Entry 8XI6 (electron microscopy, 2.30 A resolution); this record covers chains A and E of the 9 polymer chains in the assembly.

[Chain A]
Molecule: Spike glycoprotein
From: Severe acute respiratory syndrome coronavirus 2
Reference sequence: P0DTC2 (SPIKE_SARS2); aligned to UniProt positions 1-1205 over residues 4-1213 (the alignment contains insertions or deletions, so no single offset holds)
Sequence (1247 residues; row label = number of the first residue in the row; note: 5 numbers in that range are skipped by the numbering (no residue carries them; nothing is unmodelled there)):
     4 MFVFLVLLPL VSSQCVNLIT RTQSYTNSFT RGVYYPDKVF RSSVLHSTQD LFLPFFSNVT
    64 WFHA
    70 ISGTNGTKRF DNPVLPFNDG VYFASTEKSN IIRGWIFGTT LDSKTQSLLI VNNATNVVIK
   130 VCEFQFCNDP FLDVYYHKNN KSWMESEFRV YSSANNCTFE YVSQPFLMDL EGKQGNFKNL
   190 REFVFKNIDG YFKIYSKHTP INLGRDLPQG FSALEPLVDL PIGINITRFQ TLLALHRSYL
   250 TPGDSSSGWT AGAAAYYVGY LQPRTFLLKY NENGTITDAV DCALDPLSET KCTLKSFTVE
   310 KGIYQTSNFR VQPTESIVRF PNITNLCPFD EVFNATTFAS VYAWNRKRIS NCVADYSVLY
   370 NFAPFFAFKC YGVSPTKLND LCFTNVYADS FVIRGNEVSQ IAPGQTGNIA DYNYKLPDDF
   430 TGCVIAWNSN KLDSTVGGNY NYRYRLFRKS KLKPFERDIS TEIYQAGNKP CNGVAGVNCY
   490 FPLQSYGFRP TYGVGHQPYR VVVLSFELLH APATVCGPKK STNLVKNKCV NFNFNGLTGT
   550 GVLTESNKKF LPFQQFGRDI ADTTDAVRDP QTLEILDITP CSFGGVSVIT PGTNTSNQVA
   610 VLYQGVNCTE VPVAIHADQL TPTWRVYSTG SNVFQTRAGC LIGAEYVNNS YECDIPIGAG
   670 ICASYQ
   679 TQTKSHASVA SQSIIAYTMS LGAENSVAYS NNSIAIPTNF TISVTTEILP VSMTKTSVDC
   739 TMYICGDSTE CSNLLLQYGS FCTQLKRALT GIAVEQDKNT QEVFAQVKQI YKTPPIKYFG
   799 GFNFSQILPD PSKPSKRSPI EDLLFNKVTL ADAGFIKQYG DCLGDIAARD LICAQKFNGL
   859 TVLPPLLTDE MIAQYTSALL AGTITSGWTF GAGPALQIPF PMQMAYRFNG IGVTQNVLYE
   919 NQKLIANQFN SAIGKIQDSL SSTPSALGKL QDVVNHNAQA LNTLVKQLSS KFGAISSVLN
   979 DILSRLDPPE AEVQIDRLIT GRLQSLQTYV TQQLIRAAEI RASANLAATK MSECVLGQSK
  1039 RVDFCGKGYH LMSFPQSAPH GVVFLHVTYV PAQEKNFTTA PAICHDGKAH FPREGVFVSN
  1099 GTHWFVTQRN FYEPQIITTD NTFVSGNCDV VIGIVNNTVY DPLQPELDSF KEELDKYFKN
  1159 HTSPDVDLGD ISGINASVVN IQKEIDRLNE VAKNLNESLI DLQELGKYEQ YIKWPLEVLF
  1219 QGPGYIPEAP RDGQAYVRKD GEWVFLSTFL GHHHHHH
Unresolved in the structure: 4-25, 70-80, 141-158, 163-168, 174-187, 211-215, 243-262, 636-641, 679-689, 835-848, 1142-1255
Disulfides: Cys291-Cys301, Cys336-Cys361, Cys379-Cys432, Cys480-Cys488, Cys538-Cys590, Cys617-Cys649, Cys662-Cys671, Cys738-Cys760, Cys743-Cys749, Cys1032-Cys1043, Cys1082-Cys1126
Covalently attached groups: N-acetylglucosamine (NAG) linked to Asn61, Asn122, Asn282, Asn343, Asn616, Asn709, Asn717, Asn801, Asn1074, Asn1098; glycan linked to Asn331, Asn1134
Construct notes: variant Ile22 (Thr19 in P0DTC2), Ser27 (Ala in P0DTC2), Asp142 (Gly in P0DTC2), Gly213 (Val in P0DTC2), Asp339 (Gly in P0DTC2), Thr346 (Arg in P0DTC2), Phe371 (Ser in P0DTC2), Pro373 (Ser in P0DTC2), Phe375 (Ser in P0DTC2), Ala376 (Thr in P0DTC2), Asn405 (Asp in P0DTC2), Ser408 (Arg in P0DTC2), Asn417 (Lys in P0DTC2), Lys440 (Asn in P0DTC2), Thr444 (Lys in P0DTC2), Arg452 (Leu in P0DTC2), Lys460 (Asn in P0DTC2), Asn477 (Ser in P0DTC2), Lys478 (Thr in P0DTC2), Ala484 (Glu in P0DTC2), Val486 (Phe in P0DTC2), Arg498 (Gln in P0DTC2), Tyr501 (Asn in P0DTC2), His505 (Tyr in P0DTC2), Gly614 (Asp in P0DTC2), Tyr655 (His in P0DTC2), Lys682 (Asn679 in P0DTC2), His684 (Pro681 in P0DTC2), Lys764 (Asn in P0DTC2), Tyr796 (Asp in P0DTC2), His954 (Gln in P0DTC2), Lys969 (Asn in P0DTC2); engineered mutation Pro817 (Phe in P0DTC2), Pro892 (Ala in P0DTC2), Pro899 (Ala in P0DTC2), Pro942 (Ala in P0DTC2), Pro986 (Lys in P0DTC2), Pro987 (Val in P0DTC2); expression tag (1214-1255)
Swiss-Prot annotation at these positions:
  - glycosylation (N-linked (GlcNAc...) asparagine): Asn20 (complex), Asn717 (high mannose)
Reported in the primary citation:
  - post-translational modification sites: Asn331
  - mutagenesis - T333A: unchanged binding to MO11

[Chain E]
Molecule: MO11 light chain
From: Homo sapiens
Sequence (214 residues; row label = number of the first residue in the row; a row labelled like 95A-95B holds insertion residues (95A, then the next letters in order)):
     2 SYVLTQPPSV SVAPGKTARV TCGANNIGSE SVHWYQQKAG QAPVLVIYYD RGRPSGIPER
    62 FSGSNSGNTA TLTISRVEAG DEAEYYCQVW DKSS
95A-95B DH
    96 VVFGGGTKLI VLGQPKAAPS VTLFPPSSEE LQANKATLVC LISDFYPGAV TVAWKADSSP
   156 VKAGVETTTP SKQSNNKYAA SSYLSLTPEQ WKSHRSYSCQ VTHEGSTVEK TVAPTECS
Unresolved in the structure: 2, 17, 105-213
Disulfides: Cys23-Cys88

[How chain A and chain E interact]
Residue-residue contacts (19):
  Thr323(A) - Ser30(E)
  Glu324(A) - Lys93(E)
  Leu533(A) - Tyr50(E)  hydrogen bond (backbone-side chain)
  Val534(A) - Ser32(E)
  Val534(A) - Tyr50(E)  hydrophobic
  Lys535(A) - Tyr50(E)
  Asn536(A) - Tyr50(E)  hydrogen bond (side chain-backbone)
  Asn536(A) - Arg52(E)  hydrogen bond (backbone-side chain)
  Asn536(A) - Gly53(E)
  Lys537(A) - Gly29(E)  hydrogen bond (side chain-backbone)
  Lys537(A) - Ser30(E)
  Lys537(A) - Glu31(E)
  Lys537(A) - Ser32(E)
  Lys537(A) - Asp51(E)  salt bridge
  Lys537(A) - Asn66(E)
  Thr553(A) - Arg52(E)
  Glu554(A) - Tyr49(E)  hydrogen bond
  His625(A) - Asn27(E)  hydrogen bond
  Gln628(A) - Asn27(E)  hydrogen bond
Interface residues without a listed pair, chain A (13 interface residues in all): Asn532, Val551
From the paper, about this interface:
  - residue pairs: Val534(A)-Tyr50(E), Lys535(A)-Tyr50(E), Asn536(A)-Tyr50(E) (hydrogen bond), Lys537(A)-Gly29(E) (hydrogen bond), Lys537(A)-Asp51(E) (salt bridge), Glu554(A)-Tyr49(E) (hydrogen bond)
  - epitope / paratope residues, chain A: Val534(A), Lys535(A), Asn536(A), Lys537(A), Leu552(A), Glu554(A)
  - epitope / paratope residues, chain E: Gly29(E), Tyr49(E), Tyr50(E), Asp51(E)

[Summary]
Chain A and chain E form an interface of 13 and 12 residues respectively; the contacts include 7 hydrogen
bonds and 1 salt bridge. Polar pairs include Lys537(A)-Asp51(E), Leu533(A)-Tyr50(E) and Asn536(A)-Tyr50(E).
The paper describes contacts between Val534(A) and Tyr50(E) and Lys535(A) and Tyr50(E); hydrogen bonds between
Asn536(A) and Tyr50(E), Lys537(A) and Gly29(E) and Glu554(A) and Tyr49(E); a salt bridge between Lys537(A) and
Asp51(E). The paper reports that T333A of chain A leaves binding to MO11 unchanged; epitope/paratope residues
Val534(A), Lys535(A) and Gly29(E) among others.
Chain A is Spike glycoprotein (Severe acute respiratory syndrome coronavirus 2) and chain E is MO11 light
chain (Homo sapiens); the structure, SARS-CoV-2 Omicron BQ.1.1 Variant Spike Protein Complexed with MO11 Fab,
was determined by electron microscopy.
